3HRQ - chains A and B; structure by X-ray diffraction, 1.80 A resolution.

[Chain A (and B)]
Protein: Aflatoxin biosynthesis polyketide synthase
From: Aspergillus parasiticus
Notes: chain B of this document is another copy of the same molecule, construct and numbering; everything in this record applies to it too
UniProtKB: Q12053 (PKSL1_ASPPA); numbering as in UniProt (aligned over 1305-1660)
Amino-acid sequence (357 residues; numbered 1304 to 1660; the number before each row is that of its first residue):
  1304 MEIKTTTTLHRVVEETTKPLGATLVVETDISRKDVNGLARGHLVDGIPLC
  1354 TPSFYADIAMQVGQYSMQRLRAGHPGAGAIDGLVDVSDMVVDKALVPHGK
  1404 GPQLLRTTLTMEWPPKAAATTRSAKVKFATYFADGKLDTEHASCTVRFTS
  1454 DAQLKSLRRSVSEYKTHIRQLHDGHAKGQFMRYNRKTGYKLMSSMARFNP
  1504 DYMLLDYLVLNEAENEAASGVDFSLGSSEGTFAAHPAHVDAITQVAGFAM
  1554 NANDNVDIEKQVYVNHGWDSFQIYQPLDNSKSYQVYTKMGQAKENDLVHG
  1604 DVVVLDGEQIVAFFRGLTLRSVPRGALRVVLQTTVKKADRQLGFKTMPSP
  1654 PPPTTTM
Disordered / not traced: 1375-1384, 1436-1439, 1596-1597, 1637-1660 (chain B: 1304, 1377-1384, 1438-1439, 1595-1597, 1637-1660)
Sequence notes: expression tag (1304)
What the authors report for this chain:
  - catalytic residues: His1345, Pro1355, Asp1543
  - contacts within the chain: Asp1543-Gln1547 (hydrogen bond)
  - catalytic residues: Ser1356, Thr1546, Asn1554, Asn1568 (proposed by the authors, not directly observed)
  - binding site for palmitic acid: Gly1491, Asn1568
  - mutagenesis - H1345A, G1491L, D1543A, Q1547A, N1554A: abolished catalytic activity
  - mutagenesis - T1546A: decreased catalytic activity
  - mutagenesis - N1568A: increased catalytic activity

[Chain A / chain B interface]
Contacting residue pairs - 38 pairs, chain A then chain B:
  His1478(A) - Gly1481(B)  hydrogen bond (side chain-backbone)
  Ala1479(A) - Ala1479(B)
  Ala1479(A) - Lys1480(B)
  Ala1479(A) - Gly1481(B)
  Lys1480(A) - Ala1479(B)
  Gly1481(A) - His1478(B)  hydrogen bond (backbone-side chain)
  Gly1481(A) - Ala1479(B)
  Met1484(A) - Met1484(B)  hydrophobic
  Met1484(A) - Arg1485(B)
  Arg1485(A) - Met1484(B)
  Tyr1486(A) - Thr1490(B)
  Asn1487(A) - Asp1557(B)
  Lys1489(A) - Asp1557(B)
  Lys1489(A) - Asn1558(B)
  Thr1490(A) - Tyr1486(B)
  Thr1490(A) - Leu1494(B)
  Thr1490(A) - Asp1557(B)  hydrogen bond
  Lys1493(A) - Leu1494(B)
  Lys1493(A) - Asn1554(B)  hydrogen bond (side chain-backbone)
  Lys1493(A) - Asn1556(B)  hydrogen bond (side chain-backbone)
  Lys1493(A) - Val1559(B)  hydrogen bond (side chain-backbone)
  Lys1493(A) - Ile1561(B)
  Leu1494(A) - Thr1490(B)
  Leu1494(A) - Lys1493(B)
  Leu1494(A) - Leu1494(B)
  Ser1496(A) - Ser1497(B)  hydrogen bond
  Ser1496(A) - Glu1562(B)
  Ser1497(A) - Ser1496(B)  hydrogen bond
  Arg1500(A) - Ser1497(B)
  Arg1500(A) - Glu1562(B)  salt bridge
  Asn1554(A) - Lys1493(B)  hydrogen bond (backbone-side chain)
  Asn1556(A) - Lys1493(B)  hydrogen bond (backbone-side chain)
  Asp1557(A) - Asn1487(B)
  Asp1557(A) - Lys1489(B)  salt bridge
  Asp1557(A) - Thr1490(B)  hydrogen bond
  Val1559(A) - Lys1493(B)  hydrogen bond (backbone-side chain)
  Ile1561(A) - Lys1493(B)
  Glu1562(A) - Arg1500(B)  salt bridge
Interface residues without a listed pair, chain A (24 interface residues in all): Met1495, Ala1555, Asn1558
Interface residues without a listed pair, chain B (24 interface residues in all): Met1495, Ala1555

[Overview]
Chain A and chain B each contribute 24 residues to their interface, with 12 hydrogen bonds and 3 salt bridges.
Polar pairs include Arg1500(A)-Glu1562(B), Asp1557(A)-Lys1489(B) and His1478(A)-Gly1481(B). From the paper:
catalytic residues His1345(A), Pro1355(A) and Asp1543(A) among others; H1345A, G1491L and D1543A of chain A,
among others, abolish catalytic activity; 7 substitutions were tested in all.
Chain A and chain B are both Aflatoxin biosynthesis polyketide synthase (Aspergillus parasiticus); the
structure, The Product Template Domain from PksA with palmitate bound, was determined by X-ray diffraction,
deposited together with 3HRR.
